PDB entry 7AFD | electron microscopy, 3.44 A resolution | chains 1 and B of the 9 polymer chains in the assembly

# Chain 1
Molecule: 16SrRNA of the head domain (residue C931 to G1386)
Organism: Escherichia coli
Sequence (1541 nucleotides; row label = number of the first residue in the row):
     1 AAAUUGAAGAGUUUGAUCAUGGCUCAGAUUGAACGCUGGCGGCAGGCCUA
    51 ACACAUGCAAGUCGAACGGUAACAGGAAGAAGCUUGCUUCUUUGCUGACG
   101 AGUGGCGGACGGGUGAGUAAUGUCUGGGAAACUGCCUGAUGGAGGGGGAU
   151 AACUACUGGAAACGGUAGCUAAUACCGCAUAACGUCGCAAGACCAAAGAG
   201 GGGGACCUUCGGGCCUCUUGCCAUCGGAUGUGCCCAGAUGGGAUUAGCUA
   251 GUAGGUGGGGUAACGGCUCACCUAGGCGACGAUCCCUAGCUGGUCUGAGA
   301 GGAUGACCAGCCACACUGGAACUGAGACACGGUCCAGACUCCUACGGGAG
   351 GCAGCAGUGGGGAAUAUUGCACAAUGGGCGCAAGCCUGAUGCAGCCAUGC
   401 CGCGUGUAUGAAGAAGGCCUUCGGGUUGUAAAGUACUUUCAGCGGGGAGG
   451 AAGGGAGUAAAGUUAAUACCUUUGCUCAUUGACGUUACCCGCAGAAGAAG
   501 CACCGGCUAACUCCGUGCCAGCAGCCXCGGUAAUACGGAGGGUGCAAGCG
   551 UUAAUCGGAAUUACUGGGCGUAAAGCGCACGCAGGCGGUUUGUUAAGUCA
   601 GAUGUGAAAUCCCCGGGCUCAACCUGGGAACUGCAUCUGAUACUGGCAAG
   651 CUUGAGUCUCGUAGAGGGGGGUAGAAUUCCAGGUGUAGCGGUGAAAUGCG
   701 UAGAGAUCUGGAGGAAUACCGGUGGCGAAGGCGGCCCCCUGGACGAAGAC
   751 UGACGCUCAGGUGCGAAAGCGUGGGGAGCAAACAGGAUUAGAUACCCUGG
   801 UAGUCCACGCCGUAAACGAUGUCGACUUGGAGGUUGUGCCCUUGAGGCGU
   851 GGCUUCCGGAGCUAACGCGUUAAGUCGACCGCCUGGGGAGUACGGCCGCA
   901 AGGUUAAAACUCAAAUGAAUUGACGGGGGCCCGCACAAGCGGUGGAGCAU
   951 GUGGUUUAAUUCGAUGXAACGCGAAGAACCUUACCUGGUCUUGACAUCCA
  1001 CGGAAGUUUUCAGAGAUGAGAAUGUGCCUUCGGGAACCGUGAGACAGGUG
  1051 CUGCAUGGCUGUCGUCAGCUCGUGUUGUGAAAUGUUGGGUUAAGUCCCGC
  1101 AACGAGCGCAACCCUUAUCCUUUGUUGCCAGCGGUCCGGCCGGGAACUCA
  1151 AAGGAGACUGCCAGUGAUAAACUGGAGGAAGGUGGGGAUGACGUCAAGUC
  1201 AUCAUGGCCCUUACGACCAGGGCUACACACGUGCUACAAUGGCGCAUACA
  1251 AAGAGAAGCGACCUCGCGAGAGCAAGCGGACCUCAUAAAGUGCGUCGUAG
  1301 UCCGGAUUGGAGUCUGCAACUCGACUCCAUGAAGUCGGAAUCGCUAGUAA
  1351 UCGUGGAUCAGAAUGCCACGGUGAAUACGUUCCCGGCCUUGUACACACCG
  1401 CCCGUXACACCAUGGGAGUGGGUUGCAAAAGAAGUAGGUAGCUUAACCUU
  1451 CGGGAGGGCGCUUACCACUUUGUGAUUCAUGACUGGGGUGAAGUCGUAAC
  1501 AAGGUAACCGUAGGGGAACCUGCGGUUGGAUCACCUCCUUA
Unresolved in the structure: 1-930, 1387-1541
Modified / non-standard residues: PSU (pseudouridine-5'-monophosphate) at position 516, G7M (N7-methyl-guanosine-5'-monophosphate) at position 527, 2MG (2N-methylguanosine-5'-monophosphate) at position 966, 5MC (5-methylcytidine-5'-monophosphate) at position 967, 2MG (2N-methylguanosine-5'-monophosphate) at position 1207, 4OC (4n,o2'-methylcytidine-5'-monophosphate) at position 1401, 5MC (5-methylcytidine-5'-monophosphate) at position 1406, UR3 (3-methyluridine-5'-monophoshate) at position 1497, 2MG (2N-methylguanosine-5'-monophosphate) at position 1515, MA6 (6N-dimethyladenosine-5'-monophoshate) at position 1517, MA6 (6N-dimethyladenosine-5'-monophoshate) at position 1518
Bound ions: Mg2+ site 1 near A937 (its only coordinating residue here); Mg2+ site 2 near G944 (its only coordinating residue here); Mg2+ site 3: A964, U1199; Mg2+ site 4 near C972 (its only coordinating residue here); Mg2+ site 5 near C980 (its only coordinating residue here); Mg2+ site 6: C1054, A1197, G1198; Mg2+ site 7: C1054, A1197; Mg2+ site 8: U1085, U1086, G1099; Mg2+ site 9 near A1110 (its only coordinating residue here); Mg2+ site 10: C1158, G1184; Mg2+ site 11 near G1177 (its only coordinating residue here); Mg2+ site 12: C1303, G1304; 1 more Mg2+ sites not listed

# Chain B
Molecule: 30S ribosomal protein S2
Organism: Escherichia coli
UniProt: C3TPN2 (C3TPN2_ECOLX); residues 1-241 here = UniProt positions 1-241
Amino-acid sequence (241 residues; each row starts with the number of its first residue):
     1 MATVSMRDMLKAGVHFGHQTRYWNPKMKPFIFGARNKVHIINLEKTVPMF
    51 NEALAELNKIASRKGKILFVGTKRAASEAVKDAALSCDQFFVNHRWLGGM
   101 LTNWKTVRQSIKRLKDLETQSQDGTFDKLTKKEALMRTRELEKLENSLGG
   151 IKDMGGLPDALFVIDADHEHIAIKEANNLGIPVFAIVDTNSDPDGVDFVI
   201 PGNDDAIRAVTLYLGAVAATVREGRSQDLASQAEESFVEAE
Unresolved in the structure: 1-3, 228-241
Bound ions: Zn2+: His18, Asp204

# How chain 1 and chain B interact
Contacting residue pairs (35):
  G1072(1) - Thr106(B)  hydrogen bond to the base
  U1073(1) - Asn103(B)  hydrogen bond to the sugar
  U1073(1) - Lys105(B)  sugar contact
  G1074(1) - Gly99(B)  sugar contact
  G1074(1) - Thr102(B)  hydrogen bond to the sugar
  G1074(1) - Asn103(B)  sugar contact
  U1075(1) - Thr102(B)  sugar contact
  G1099(1) - Arg95(B)  salt bridge to the phosphate
  C1100(1) - Arg95(B)  phosphate contact
  A1101(1) - Gly98(B)  base contact
  A1101(1) - Gly99(B)  hydrogen bond to the base
  A1101(1) - Thr102(B)  hydrogen bond to the base
  A1101(1) - Ile171(B)  base contact
  A1101(1) - Glu175(B)  base contact
  A1102(1) - Gly98(B)  hydrogen bond to the sugar
  A1102(1) - Asn103(B)  base contact
  C1103(1) - Arg95(B)  salt bridge to the phosphate
  C1103(1) - Leu97(B)  sugar contact
  C1103(1) - Gly98(B)  sugar contact
  C1103(1) - Asn103(B)  hydrogen bond to the base
  C1103(1) - Thr106(B)  base contact
  G1104(1) - Leu97(B)  phosphate contact
  G1104(1) - Thr106(B)  sugar contact
  G1104(1) - Ser110(B)  hydrogen bond to the phosphate
  A1111(1) - Glu133(B)  hydrogen bond to the sugar
  C1112(1) - Thr130(B)  sugar contact
  C1112(1) - Glu133(B)  sugar contact
  A1157(1) - Lys131(B)  sugar contact
  C1158(1) - Lys131(B)  hydrogen bond to the sugar
  C1158(1) - Lys132(B)  salt bridge to the phosphate
  C1158(1) - Leu135(B)  sugar contact
  C1158(1) - Arg139(B)  hydrogen bond to the sugar
  G1160(1) - Arg139(B)  salt bridge to the phosphate
  U1168(1) - Arg74(B)  hydrogen bond to the base
  U1183(1) - Lys132(B)  sugar contact
Interface residues without a listed pair, chain 1 (19 interface residues in all): U1076, U1159
Interface residues without a listed pair, chain B (19 interface residues in all): Asn178

# Summary
Chain 1 and chain B each contribute 19 residues to their interface; the contacts include 12 hydrogen bonds and
4 salt bridges. Among the polar pairs are G1072(1)-Thr106(B), A1101(1)-Gly99(B) and A1101(1)-Thr102(B).
A964(1) and U1199(1) coordinate Mg2+ site 3.
Chain 1 is 16SrRNA of the head domain (residue C931 to G1386) and chain B is 30S ribosomal protein S2, both
from Escherichia coli; the structure, Bacterial 30S ribosomal subunit assembly complex state A (head domain),
was determined by electron microscopy, deposited together with 7AF3, 7AF5, 7AF8, 7AFA, 7AFH, 7AFI and 17
further entries.
